4DZ0 - chain A; structure by X-ray diffraction, 2.50 A resolution.

[Chain A]
Protein: Ferritin heavy chain
Organism: Homo sapiens
Notes: EC 1.16.3.1
Reference sequence: P02794 (FRIH_HUMAN); residues 5-176 here correspond to UniProt positions 6-177 (UniProt number = residue number + 1)
Chain sequence (172 residues; numbered 5 to 176; the number before each row is that of its first residue):
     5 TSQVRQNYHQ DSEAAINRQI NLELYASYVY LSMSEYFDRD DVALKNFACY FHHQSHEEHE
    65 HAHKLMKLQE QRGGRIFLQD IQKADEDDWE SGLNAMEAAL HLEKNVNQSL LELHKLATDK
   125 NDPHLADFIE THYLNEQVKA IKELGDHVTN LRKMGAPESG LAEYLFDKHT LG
Differences from the reference sequence: conflict Glu39 (Tyr40 in P02794), Glu74 (Asn75 in P02794), Ala88 (Pro89 in P02794); engineered mutation Cys53 (Lys54 in P02794), His56 (Leu57 in P02794), His63 (Arg64 in P02794), His67 (Glu68 in P02794), Gln86 (Lys87 in P02794), Glu90 (Cys91 in P02794), Ala102 (Cys103 in P02794), Ala130 (Cys131 in P02794)
Curated features (UniProtKB/Swiss-Prot):
  - binding site (Fe cation): Glu27, Glu62, His65, Glu107, Gln141
  - site: Arg22 (Essential for association with cargo receptor NCOA4)
Bound ions: Cu ion site 1: Glu27, Glu62, His65; Cu ion site 2: His56, His60; Ca2+ site 1: Gln58, Glu61, Glu62; Ca2+ site 2 near Asp84 (its only coordinating residue here); Ca2+ site 3: Asp131, Glu134; Cu ion site 3 near His173 (its only coordinating residue here)
Residues lining bound ligands: 5-(1-sulfonaphthyl)-acetylamino-ethylamine (AEN): Cys53, His56, His57, His60

[Summary]
Bound to chain A: 5-(1-sulfonaphthyl)-acetylamino-ethylamine. Glu27, Glu62 and His65 coordinate Cu ion site 1.
His56 and His60 form the Cu ion site 2. Curated annotation (UniProt) lists 5 Fe cation-binding residues.
Chain A is Ferritin heavy chain (Homo sapiens); the structure, Crystal structure of the Cu-adduct of human
H-Ferritin variant MIC1 labeled with a dansyl fluorophore, was determined by X-ray diffraction together with
4DYX, 4DYY and 4DYZ from the same study.
